PDB entry 7UZB | electron microscopy, 4.10 A resolution (low resolution: residue-level contacts below are approximate; hydrogen-bond / salt-bridge calls are withheld) | chains H and L of the 3 polymer chains in the assembly

== Chain H ==
Name: HSW-2 Fab heavy chain
Source organism: Mus musculus
Notes: antibody fragment or engineered binder
Sequence (230 residues; row label = number of the first residue in the row; note: 10 numbers in that range are skipped by the numbering (no residue carries them; nothing is unmodelled there)):
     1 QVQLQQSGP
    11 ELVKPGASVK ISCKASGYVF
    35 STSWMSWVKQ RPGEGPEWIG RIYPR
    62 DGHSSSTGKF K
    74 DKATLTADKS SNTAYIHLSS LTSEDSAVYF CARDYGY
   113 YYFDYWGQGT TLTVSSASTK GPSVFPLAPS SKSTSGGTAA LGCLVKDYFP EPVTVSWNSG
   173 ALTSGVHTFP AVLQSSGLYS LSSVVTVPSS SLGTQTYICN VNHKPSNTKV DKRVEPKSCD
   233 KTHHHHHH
Not modelled in the structure: 231-240
Disulfide bonds: Cys23-Cys104, Cys155-Cys211

== Chain L ==
Name: HSW-2 Fab light chain
Source organism: Mus musculus
Notes: antibody fragment or engineered binder
Sequence (214 residues; numbered 1 to 234; 20 numbers in that range are skipped by the numbering (no residue carries them; nothing is unmodelled there); the number before each row is that of its first residue):
     1 DIQMTQSPAS LSASVGEAVT ITCRLSENV
    36 YSFLAWYQQK QGKSPQLLVY RA
    65 KTLAEGVP
    74 SRFSGSG
    83 SGTQFSLKIN SLQPEDFGTY YCQHHYG
   114 TPPTFGGGTK LEIKRTVAAP SVFIFPPSDE QLKSGTASVV CLLNNFYPRE AKVQWKVDNA
   174 LQSGNSQESV TEQDSKDSTY SLSSTLTLSK ADYEKHKVYA CEVTHQGLSS PVTKSFNRGE
   234 C
Disulfide bonds: Cys23-Cys104, Cys154-Cys214

== How chain H and chain L interact ==
Contacting residue pairs (56):
  Val42(H) - Phe118(L)
  Gly49(H) - Tyr103(L)
  Pro50(H) - Tyr103(L)
  Pro50(H) - Phe118(L)
  Glu51(H) - Pro116(L)
  Trp52(H) - Thr114(L)
  Trp52(H) - Pro116(L)
  Thr68(H) - Pro115(L)
  Phe103(H) - Ser49(L)
  Tyr110(H) - His107(L)
  Tyr113(H) - Gln105(L)
  Tyr113(H) - His107(L)
  Tyr113(H) - Thr114(L)
  Tyr113(H) - Pro116(L)
  Tyr114(H) - Tyr42(L)
  Tyr114(H) - Leu52(L)
  Tyr114(H) - Tyr55(L)
  Phe115(H) - Tyr42(L)
  Phe115(H) - Leu52(L)
  Asp116(H) - Leu52(L)
  Trp118(H) - Tyr42(L)
  Trp118(H) - Ser49(L)
  Trp118(H) - Pro50(L)
  Gly119(H) - Ser49(L)
  Val136(H) - Glu143(L)
  Phe137(H) - Ser141(L)
  Phe137(H) - Glu143(L)
  Phe137(H) - Gln144(L)
  Phe137(H) - Ser147(L)
  Pro138(H) - Ser141(L)
  Pro138(H) - Glu143(L)
  Leu139(H) - Phe138(L)
  Ala140(H) - Phe138(L)
  Ser142(H) - Ile137(L)
  Ser142(H) - Pro139(L)
  Lys144(H) - Phe136(L)
  Ala152(H) - Phe136(L)
  Ala152(H) - Phe138(L)
  Leu153(H) - Phe138(L)
  His179(H) - Asn157(L)
  His179(H) - Asn158(L)
  His179(H) - Ser194(L)
  Thr180(H) - Thr184(L)
  Phe181(H) - Ser182(L)
  Phe181(H) - Thr184(L)
  Phe181(H) - Ser194(L)
  Phe181(H) - Leu195(L)
  Phe181(H) - Ser196(L)
  Val184(H) - Gln180(L)
  Val184(H) - Ser182(L)
  Leu185(H) - Gln180(L)
  Gln186(H) - Gln180(L)
  Val196(H) - Leu155(L)
  Thr198(H) - Asn157(L)
  Lys229(H) - Glu233(L)
  Ser230(H) - Glu233(L)
Interface residues without a listed pair, chain H (42 interface residues in all): Gln44, Tyr117, Pro141, Thr150, Gly154, Leu156, Lys158, Pro182, Lys224
Interface residues without a listed pair, chain L (40 interface residues in all): Ala40, Gln44, Lys48, Glu69, Thr117, Gly119, Gly120, Leu156, Val183, Asp187

== Summary ==
42 residues of chain H face 40 of chain L across their interface.
Here chain H is HSW-2 Fab heavy chain and chain L is HSW-2 Fab light chain, both from Mus musculus. Entry 7UZB
(Structure of the SARS-CoV-2 S S1 doamin in complex with the mouse antibody Fab fragment, HSW-2) was
determined by electron microscopy, deposited together with 7UZ4, 7UZ6, 7UZ7, 7UZ8, 7UZ9, 7UZA, 7UZC and 7UZD.
